PDB entry 4I4B | X-ray diffraction, 1.70 A resolution | chains A and B

== Chain A ==
Name: 3-hydroxy-3-methylglutaryl-coenzyme A reductase
Source organism: Pseudomonas mevalonii
Notes: EC 1.1.1.88
Reference sequence: P13702 (MVAA_PSEMV); numbering as in UniProt (aligned over 1-428)
Sequence (428 residues; row label = number of the first residue in the row):
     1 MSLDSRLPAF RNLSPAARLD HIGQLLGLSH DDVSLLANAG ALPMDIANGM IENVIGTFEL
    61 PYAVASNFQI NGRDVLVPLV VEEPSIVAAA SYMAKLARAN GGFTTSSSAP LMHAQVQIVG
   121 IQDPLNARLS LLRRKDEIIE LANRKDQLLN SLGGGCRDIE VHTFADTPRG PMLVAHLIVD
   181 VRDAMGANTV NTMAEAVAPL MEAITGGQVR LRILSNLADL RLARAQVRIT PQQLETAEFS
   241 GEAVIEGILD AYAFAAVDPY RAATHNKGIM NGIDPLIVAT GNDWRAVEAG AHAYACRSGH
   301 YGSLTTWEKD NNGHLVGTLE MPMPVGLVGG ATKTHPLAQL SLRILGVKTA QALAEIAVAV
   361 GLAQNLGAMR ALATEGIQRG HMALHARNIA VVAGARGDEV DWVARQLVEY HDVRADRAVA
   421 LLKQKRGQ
Disordered / not traced: 1-2, 395-403, 422-428
Residues lining bound ligands:
  - 1CO ((3S)-3-hydroxy-3-methyl-5-sulfanylpentanoic acid): Ile-213, Leu-214, Asp-283
  - 1CV ((3R,5R,9R,19R,21S)-1-[(2R,3S,4R,5R)-5-(6-amino-9H-purin-9-yl)-4-hydroxy-3-(phosphonooxy)tetrahydrofuran-2-yl]-3,5,9,21-tetrahydroxy-8,8,21-trimethyl-10,14-dioxo-19-sulfanyl-2,4,6-trioxa-18-thia-11,15-diaza-3,5-diphosphatricosan-23-oic acid 3,5-dioxide): Arg-11, Ser-66, Asn-67, Glu-83, Pro-84, Ser-85, Ile-86, Ala-88, Ala-89, Ser-91, Tyr-92, Lys-95, Arg-261, Thr-264, His-265, Lys-267, Gly-268, Asn-271, Gln-364, Gly-367, Ala-368, Arg-370, Ala-371, Leu-372, Glu-375, Ile-377, Gly-380, His-381, Leu-384
  - NAD (nicotinamide-adenine-dinucleotide): Glu-82, Glu-83, Thr-264, Lys-267, His-381, Met-382, His-385, Ile-389, Val-392, Ala-415

== Chain B ==
Name: 3-hydroxy-3-methylglutaryl-coenzyme A reductase
Source organism: Pseudomonas mevalonii
Notes: EC 1.1.1.88
Reference sequence: P13702 (MVAA_PSEMV); residues 501-928 here correspond to UniProt positions 1-428 (UniProt number = residue number - 500)
Sequence (428 residues; each row starts with the number of its first residue):
   501 MSLDSRLPAF RNLSPAARLD HIGQLLGLSH DDVSLLANAG ALPMDIANGM IENVIGTFEL
   561 PYAVASNFQI NGRDVLVPLV VEEPSIVAAA SYMAKLARAN GGFTTSSSAP LMHAQVQIVG
   621 IQDPLNARLS LLRRKDEIIE LANRKDQLLN SLGGGCRDIE VHTFADTPRG PMLVAHLIVD
   681 VRDAMGANTV NTMAEAVAPL MEAITGGQVR LRILSNLADL RLARAQVRIT PQQLETAEFS
   741 GEAVIEGILD AYAFAAVDPY RAATHNKGIM NGIDPLIVAT GNDWRAVEAG AHAYACRSGH
   801 YGSLTTWEKD NNGHLVGTLE MPMPVGLVGG ATKTHPLAQL SLRILGVKTA QALAEIAVAV
   861 GLAQNLGAMR ALATEGIQRG HMALHARNIA VVAGARGDEV DWVARQLVEY HDVRADRAVA
   921 LLKQKRGQ
Disordered / not traced: 501-502, 879-928
Residues lining bound ligands:
  - 1CO ((3S)-3-hydroxy-3-methyl-5-sulfanylpentanoic acid): Glu-583, Arg-761, Thr-764, His-765, Lys-767, Gly-768, Asn-771, Ala-868, Leu-872
  - 1CV ((3R,5R,9R,19R,21S)-1-[(2R,3S,4R,5R)-5-(6-amino-9H-purin-9-yl)-4-hydroxy-3-(phosphonooxy)tetrahydrofuran-2-yl]-3,5,9,21-tetrahydroxy-8,8,21-trimethyl-10,14-dioxo-19-sulfanyl-2,4,6-trioxa-18-thia-11,15-diaza-3,5-diphosphatricosan-23-oic acid 3,5-dioxide): Glu-552, Asn-553, Ile-713, Leu-714
  - NAD (nicotinamide-adenine-dinucleotide): Asp-646, Leu-648, Leu-649, Leu-652, Val-681, Arg-682, Asp-683, Ala-684, Met-685, Gly-686, Ala-687, Asn-688, Thr-689, Asn-691, Leu-714, Asn-716, Asp-783, Ala-786, Val-828, Gly-829, Gly-830

== Interface between chain A and chain B ==
Residue-residue contacts - 257 pairs, chain A then chain B:
  Phe-10(A) with Asn-553(B)
  Arg-11(A) with Asn-553(B)
  Pro-15(A) with Met-544(B), hydrophobic; Asn-548(B); Val-554(B)
  Arg-18(A) with Asn-548(B), hydrogen bond; Asn-553(B); Val-554(B), hydrogen bond (side chain-backbone); Ile-555(B)
  Leu-36(A) with Ile-555(B), hydrophobic; Gly-556(B)
  Ala-39(A) with Gly-540(B)
  Gly-40(A) with Ala-539(B); Glu-559(B)
  Ala-41(A) with Glu-559(B), hydrogen bond (backbone-side chain)
  Leu-42(A) with Glu-559(B), hydrogen bond (backbone-side chain); Pro-561(B)
  Met-44(A) with Pro-515(B), hydrophobic
  Ala-47(A) with Pro-561(B)
  Asn-48(A) with Pro-515(B); Arg-518(B), hydrogen bond
  Met-50(A) with Pro-561(B), hydrophobic; Glu-582(B); Pro-584(B)
  Ile-51(A) with Pro-561(B), hydrophobic; Ala-563(B), hydrophobic; Val-581(B); Glu-582(B); Glu-583(B)
  Glu-52(A) with Arg-511(B); Ala-563(B); Pro-584(B); Ser-585(B), hydrogen bond (side chain-backbone); Ile-586(B); Val-587(B), hydrogen bond (side chain-backbone); Ala-588(B), hydrogen bond (side chain-backbone)
  Asn-53(A) with Phe-510(B); Arg-511(B); Arg-518(B); Ala-563(B); Val-564(B), hydrogen bond (side chain-backbone); Val-587(B); Ser-591(B)
  Val-54(A) with Pro-515(B); Arg-518(B), hydrogen bond (backbone-side chain); Tyr-562(B)
  Ile-55(A) with Arg-518(B); Leu-536(B), hydrophobic; Tyr-562(B), hydrogen bond (backbone-backbone); Val-564(B), hydrophobic
  Gly-56(A) with Pro-561(B); Tyr-562(B), hydrogen bond (backbone-backbone)
  Thr-57(A) with Glu-559(B), hydrogen bond; Leu-560(B); Tyr-562(B); Leu-837(B)
  Phe-58(A) with Phe-558(B); Glu-559(B); Leu-560(B), hydrogen bond (backbone-backbone); Tyr-562(B), hydrophobic; Val-580(B), hydrophobic; Val-778(B); Ala-779(B); His-835(B); Leu-837(B), hydrophobic
  Glu-59(A) with Gly-540(B); Ala-541(B), hydrogen bond (side chain-backbone); Leu-542(B), hydrogen bond (side chain-backbone); Thr-557(B), hydrogen bond; Phe-558(B); Glu-559(B); His-835(B), hydrogen bond (backbone-side chain)
  Leu-60(A) with Thr-557(B); Phe-558(B), hydrogen bond (backbone-backbone)
  Pro-61(A) with Ala-547(B); Met-550(B), hydrophobic; Ile-551(B), hydrophobic; Gly-556(B)
  Tyr-62(A) with Val-554(B); Ile-555(B), hydrogen bond (backbone-backbone); Gly-556(B), hydrogen bond (backbone-backbone); Thr-557(B); Phe-558(B), hydrophobic
  Ala-63(A) with Ile-551(B), hydrophobic; Glu-552(B); Asn-553(B)
  Val-64(A) with Asn-553(B), hydrogen bond (backbone-side chain); Ile-555(B), hydrophobic
  Val-80(A) with Phe-558(B), hydrophobic; Trp-784(B)
  Val-81(A) with Ile-551(B); Arg-785(B)
  Glu-82(A) with Met-550(B); Ile-551(B); Asn-782(B); Asp-783(B); Trp-784(B); Arg-785(B), salt bridge
  Glu-83(A) with Ile-551(B); Asp-783(B); Arg-785(B), salt bridge
  Pro-84(A) with Met-550(B); Glu-552(B)
  Ser-85(A) with Glu-552(B), hydrogen bond (backbone-side chain)
  Ile-86(A) with Glu-552(B)
  Val-87(A) with Glu-552(B), hydrogen bond (backbone-side chain); Asn-553(B)
  Ala-88(A) with Glu-552(B), hydrogen bond (backbone-side chain)
  Ser-91(A) with Asn-553(B)
  His-113(A) with Tyr-760(B)
  Gln-115(A) with Phe-754(B); Asp-758(B), hydrogen bond; Tyr-760(B); Arg-761(B)
  Gln-117(A) with Asp-750(B), hydrogen bond (side chain-backbone); Phe-754(B)
  Lys-145(A) with Gln-878(B)
  Phe-164(A) with Val-757(B), hydrophobic; Asp-758(B)
  Arg-169(A) with Glu-746(B), salt bridge; Leu-749(B); Asp-750(B), salt bridge; Ala-753(B)
  Met-172(A) with Asp-750(B); Ala-753(B), hydrophobic
  Val-174(A) with Phe-754(B), hydrophobic
  His-176(A) with Tyr-760(B)
  Glu-195(A) with Glu-875(B); Gln-878(B)
  Ala-196(A) with Gln-878(B)
  Pro-199(A) with Ile-877(B)
  Glu-202(A) with Ile-877(B)
  Val-209(A) with Ile-877(B)
  Arg-210(A) with Gly-747(B); Asp-750(B), salt bridge
  Leu-211(A) with Ala-751(B), hydrophobic; Arg-761(B); Leu-872(B), hydrophobic
  Arg-212(A) with Leu-872(B); Glu-875(B), hydrogen bond (side chain-backbone); Gly-876(B), hydrogen bond (side chain-backbone); Ile-877(B)
  Ile-213(A) with Arg-761(B)
  Leu-214(A) with Thr-764(B), hydrogen bond (backbone-side chain)
  Ser-215(A) with Tyr-760(B), hydrogen bond (side chain-backbone); Thr-764(B)
  Asn-216(A) with Thr-764(B), hydrogen bond (backbone-side chain); Lys-767(B)
  Leu-217(A) with Tyr-760(B); Ala-763(B)
  Asp-219(A) with Tyr-760(B), hydrogen bond
  Glu-246(A) with Arg-669(B), salt bridge
  Gly-247(A) with Arg-710(B)
  Leu-249(A) with Arg-669(B)
  Asp-250(A) with Gln-617(B), hydrogen bond (backbone-side chain); Arg-669(B), salt bridge; Met-672(B); Arg-710(B), salt bridge
  Ala-251(A) with Leu-711(B), hydrophobic
  Ala-253(A) with Arg-669(B); Met-672(B), hydrophobic
  Phe-254(A) with Gln-615(B); Gln-617(B); Met-672(B), hydrophobic; Val-674(B), hydrophobic; Leu-711(B), hydrophobic
  Val-257(A) with Phe-664(B), hydrophobic
  Asp-258(A) with Gln-615(B), hydrogen bond; Phe-664(B)
  Tyr-260(A) with His-613(B); Gln-615(B); His-676(B); Ser-715(B), hydrogen bond (backbone-side chain); Leu-717(B); Asp-719(B), hydrogen bond
  Arg-261(A) with Gln-615(B); Leu-711(B); Ile-713(B)
  Ala-263(A) with Leu-717(B); Ala-789(B); Ala-793(B), hydrophobic
  Thr-264(A) with Leu-714(B), hydrogen bond (side chain-backbone); Ser-715(B); Asn-716(B), hydrogen bond (side chain-backbone)
  Lys-267(A) with Asn-716(B); Asp-783(B), salt bridge; Arg-785(B); Ala-786(B); Ala-789(B)
  Met-270(A) with Arg-785(B)
  Asn-271(A) with Arg-785(B), hydrogen bond
  Asp-274(A) with Trp-784(B), hydrogen bond; Arg-785(B)
  Val-278(A) with Phe-558(B)
  Ala-279(A) with Phe-558(B)
  Asp-283(A) with Glu-582(B); Glu-583(B); Lys-767(B), salt bridge
  Trp-284(A) with Val-580(B); Glu-582(B); Asp-774(B), hydrogen bond; Val-778(B), hydrophobic; Trp-784(B)
  Arg-285(A) with Val-581(B); Glu-582(B), salt bridge; Glu-583(B), salt bridge; Lys-767(B); Met-770(B); Asn-771(B), hydrogen bond; Asp-774(B); Glu-788(B)
  Ala-286(A) with Lys-767(B)
  Glu-288(A) with Arg-785(B); Glu-788(B)
  Ala-289(A) with Ala-763(B); Lys-767(B); His-792(B)
  His-292(A) with Ala-789(B); His-792(B)
  Cys-296(A) with Cys-796(B), hydrogen bond; Tyr-801(B), hydrophobic
  Gly-299(A) with Gly-799(B)
  Tyr-301(A) with Cys-796(B), hydrophobic
  Ala-331(A) with Glu-582(B)
  His-335(A) with Phe-558(B); Glu-559(B), hydrogen bond (side chain-backbone)
  Leu-337(A) with Thr-557(B); Phe-558(B), hydrophobic
  Leu-372(A) with Arg-710(B); Leu-711(B), hydrophobic; Arg-712(B), hydrogen bond (backbone-side chain); Ile-713(B), hydrophobic
  Thr-374(A) with Arg-712(B), hydrogen bond (backbone-side chain)
  Gly-376(A) with Glu-695(B); Arg-712(B)
  Ile-377(A) with Glu-695(B), hydrogen bond (backbone-side chain)
  Gln-378(A) with Asn-688(B), hydrogen bond (side chain-backbone); Asn-691(B); Thr-692(B), hydrogen bond; Glu-695(B), hydrogen bond (backbone-side chain)
  His-381(A) with Asn-688(B), hydrogen bond
  Met-382(A) with Asn-688(B)
  Leu-384(A) with Glu-552(B)
  His-385(A) with Asn-688(B), hydrogen bond; Gly-830(B)
  Arg-387(A) with Gly-549(B)
  Asn-388(A) with Gly-830(B); Thr-834(B), hydrogen bond
  Val-391(A) with Lys-833(B)
  Val-392(A) with Val-828(B), hydrophobic; Gly-829(B)
  Arg-414(A) with Lys-645(B), hydrogen bond (side chain-backbone); Thr-692(B)
  Asp-416(A) with Lys-645(B); Asp-646(B), hydrogen bond (side chain-backbone); Gln-647(B), hydrogen bond (side chain-backbone); Leu-648(B), hydrogen bond (side chain-backbone)
Other interface residues (no listed pair), chain A (122 interface residues in all): Leu-19, Ala-65, Ser-66, Leu-79, Val-119, Thr-167, Ala-198, Pro-259, Gly-281, Asn-282, Ala-293, Ala-338, Glu-375, Ala-415, Val-419
Other interface residues (no listed pair), chain B (118 interface residues in all): Leu-519, Ala-565, Ser-566, Val-619, Arg-644, Asp-666, Thr-667, Pro-759, Gly-781, Ala-831, Ala-838, Ala-873

== Summary ==
The interface between chain A and chain B involves 122 residues on one side and 118 on the other, with 58
hydrogen bonds and 12 salt bridges. Polar contacts include Glu-82(A)/Arg-785(B), Glu-83(A)/Arg-785(B) and
Arg-169(A)/Glu-746(B).
Chain A and chain B are both 3-hydroxy-3-methylglutaryl-coenzyme A reductase (Pseudomonas mevalonii); the
structure, HMG-CoA Reductase from Pseudomonas mevalonii complexed with NAD and intermediate hemiacetal form of
HMG-CoA, was determined by X-ray diffraction, deposited together with 4I56, 4I64, 4I6A and 4I6W.
